Entry 8OUZ (electron microscopy, 2.20 A resolution); this record covers chains B and C of the 4 polymer chains in the assembly.

[Chain B]
Protein: DNA repair protein RAD51 homolog 3
Organism: Homo sapiens
Reference sequence: O43502 (RA51C_HUMAN); residues 1-376 here = UniProt positions 1-376
Chain sequence (376 residues; each row starts with the number of its first residue):
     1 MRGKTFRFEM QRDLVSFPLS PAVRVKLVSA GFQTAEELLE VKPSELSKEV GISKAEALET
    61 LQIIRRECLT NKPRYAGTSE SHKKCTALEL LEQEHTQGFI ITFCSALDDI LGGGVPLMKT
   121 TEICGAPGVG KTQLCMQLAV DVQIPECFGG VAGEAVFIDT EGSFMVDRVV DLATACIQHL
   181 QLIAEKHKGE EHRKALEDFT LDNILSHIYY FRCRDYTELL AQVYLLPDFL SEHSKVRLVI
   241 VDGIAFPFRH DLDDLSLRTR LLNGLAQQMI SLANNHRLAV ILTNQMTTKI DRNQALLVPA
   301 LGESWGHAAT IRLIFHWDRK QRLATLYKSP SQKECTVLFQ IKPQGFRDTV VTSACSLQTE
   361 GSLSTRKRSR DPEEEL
Not modelled in the structure: 1-10, 67-83, 291-300, 350-376
UniProt features mapped onto this chain:
  - motif: Arg366 to Arg370 (Nuclear localization signal)
  - binding site (ATP): Gly125 to Thr132
  - modified residue: Ser20 (Phosphoserine)
  - natural variant: Phe103 (deletion), Gly125 (G125V: In BROVCA3), Leu138 (L138F: In BROVCA3), Asp159 (D159N: Reduces interaction with BRCA2 and to a lesser extent with PALB2 and RAD51), Gly162 (G162E: In BROVCA3), Gln178 (Q178P: In BROVCA3), Arg258 (R258H: In FANCO), Gly264 (G264S; G264V), Thr287 (T287A: In BROVCA3)
  - mutagenesis: Lys131 (K131A: Significant loss of function; abolishes Holliday junction resolution activity; K131R: Partial loss of function)
Bound ions: Mg2+: Thr132 (together with ADP)
Ligand contacts:
  - ADP (adenosine-5'-diphosphate): Ala126, Pro127, Gly128, Val129, Gly130, Lys131, Thr132, Gln133, Arg168, Gln285, Arg322, Ile341, Lys342, Pro343
  - ATP (adenosine-5'-triphosphate): Gly306, His307, Tyr327, Lys328, Ser329, Pro330, Ser331, Gln332, Lys333, Glu334
What the authors report for this chain:
  - binding site for ADP: Lys131, Thr132
  - Mg2+ coordination: Thr132
  - catalytic residues: Glu161 (by similarity / conservation)

[Chain C]
Protein: DNA repair protein RAD51 homolog 4
Organism: Homo sapiens
Reference sequence: O75771 (RA51D_HUMAN); residue numbers follow UniProt; this construct covers 1-328
Chain sequence (328 residues; row label = number of the first residue in the row):
     1 MGVLRVGLCP GLTEEMIQLL RSHRIKTVVD LVSADLEEVA QKCGLSYKAL VALRRVLLAQ
    61 FSAFPVNGAD LYEELKTSTA ILSTGIGSLD KLLDAGLYTG EVTEIVGGPG SGKTQVCLCM
   121 AANVAHGLQQ NVLYVDSNGG LTASRLLQLL QAKTQDEEEQ AEALRRIQVV HAFDIFQMLD
   181 VLQELRGTVA QQVTGSSGTV KVVVVDSVTA VVSPLLGGQQ REGLALMMQL ARELKTLARD
   241 LGMAVVVTNH ITRDRDSGRL KPALGRSWSF VPSTRILLDT IEGAGASGGR RMACLAKSSR
   301 QPTGFQEMVD IGTWGTSEQS ATLQGDQT
Not modelled in the structure: 1, 282-286, 315-328
UniProt features mapped onto this chain:
  - binding site (ATP): Gly107 to Thr114
Bound ions: Mg2+: Thr114 (together with ATP)
Ligand contacts:
  - ATP (adenosine-5'-triphosphate), molecule 1: Gly108, Pro109, Gly110, Ser111, Gly112, Lys113, Thr114, Gln115, Asn138, Arg145, Gln148, Gly288, Arg291, Ile311, Gly312
  - ATP, molecule 2: Phe270, Lys297, Ser298, Ser299, Arg300, Gln301, Pro302, Thr303
What the authors report for this chain:
  - binding site for ATP: Lys113
  - Mg2+ coordination: Thr114
  - Mg2+ coordination through a water molecule: Asp206

[Chain B / chain C interface]
Contacting residue pairs (68; chain B residue first):
  Gln11(B) - Arg186(C)  hydrogen bond (backbone-side chain)
  Arg12(B) - Gln183(C)
  Val15(B) - Leu226(C)
  Val15(B) - Gln229(C)
  Ser16(B) - Phe176(C)
  Ser16(B) - Leu179(C)
  Ser16(B) - Gln183(C)  hydrogen bond
  Phe17(B) - Phe176(C)
  Pro18(B) - Phe176(C)
  Arg24(B) - Glu222(C)  salt bridge
  Ala30(B) - Val3(C)
  Ala30(B) - Lys26(C)
  Gly31(B) - Gly2(C)
  Gly31(B) - Val3(C)  hydrogen bond (backbone-backbone)
  Gly31(B) - Thr27(C)
  Phe32(B) - Val3(C)
  Glu37(B) - Gly2(C)
  Glu37(B) - Val3(C)  hydrogen bond (side chain-backbone)
  Glu37(B) - Arg5(C)
  Glu40(B) - Arg5(C)  salt bridge
  Glu49(B) - Arg21(C)  salt bridge
  Lys84(B) - Val169(C)  hydrogen bond (backbone-backbone)
  Lys84(B) - Val170(C)
  Lys84(B) - His171(C)  hydrogen bond
  Cys85(B) - Val169(C)  hydrogen bond (backbone-backbone)
  Thr86(B) - Leu164(C)
  Thr86(B) - Arg165(C)
  Thr86(B) - Ile167(C)
  Ala87(B) - Ala143(C)
  Ala87(B) - Leu164(C)  hydrogen bond (backbone-backbone)
  Ala87(B) - Ile167(C)  hydrogen bond (backbone-backbone)
  Leu88(B) - Leu164(C)  hydrogen bond (backbone-backbone)
  Leu88(B) - Arg165(C)
  Leu90(B) - Leu141(C)  hydrophobic
  Leu91(B) - Ala143(C)
  Leu91(B) - Leu164(C)  hydrophobic
  Glu94(B) - Ala143(C)
  Glu94(B) - Ser144(C)  hydrogen bond (side chain-backbone)
  Lys119(B) - Gly139(C)  hydrogen bond (side chain-backbone)
  Lys119(B) - Leu141(C)  hydrogen bond (side chain-backbone)
  Leu262(B) - Ser213(C)
  Leu262(B) - Pro214(C)  hydrophobic
  Asn263(B) - Pro214(C)
  Gln267(B) - Ser137(C)  hydrogen bond (side chain-backbone)
  Gln267(B) - Phe173(C)  hydrogen bond (side chain-backbone)
  Gln267(B) - Ala210(C)
  Ile270(B) - Asn138(C)
  Ile270(B) - Gly139(C)
  Ile270(B) - Phe173(C)  hydrophobic
  Ser271(B) - Phe173(C)
  Asn274(B) - His171(C)  hydrogen bond
  Asn274(B) - Phe173(C)
  Glu303(B) - Ile251(C)
  Glu303(B) - Thr252(C)  hydrogen bond
  Glu303(B) - Arg253(C)
  Gly306(B) - Pro109(C)
  His307(B) - Gly107(C)
  His307(B) - Gly108(C)
  His307(B) - Pro109(C)
  His307(B) - Lys113(C)
  His307(B) - His250(C)
  Thr310(B) - Asn138(C)  hydrogen bond (side chain-backbone)
  Thr310(B) - Gly139(C)
  Lys328(B) - Gly110(C)
  Pro330(B) - Gln115(C)  hydrogen bond (backbone-side chain)
  Pro330(B) - Gly140(C)
  Pro330(B) - Arg145(C)
  Ser331(B) - Gln148(C)
Also at the interface, not in a pair above, chain B (38 interface residues in all): Asp13, Ser304, Ser329
Also at the interface, not in a pair above, chain C (51 interface residues in all): Thr114, Leu118, Thr142, Leu146, Leu147, Ala161, Gln168, Val211, Ala225

[Overview]
Chain B and chain C form an interface of 38 and 51 residues respectively; the contacts include 19 hydrogen
bonds and 3 salt bridges. Polar pairs include Arg24(B)-Glu222(C), Glu40(B)-Arg5(C) and Glu49(B)-Arg21(C). The
paper reports the catalytic residue Glu161(B); a binding site for ADP at Lys131(B) and Thr132(B).
Chain B is DNA repair protein RAD51 homolog 3 and chain C is DNA repair protein RAD51 homolog 4, both from
Homo sapiens; the structure, Human RAD51B-RAD51C-RAD51D-XRCC2 (BCDX2) complex, 2.2 A resolution, was
determined by electron microscopy, deposited together with 8OUY.
